PDB entry 7ECA | X-ray diffraction, 2.00 A resolution | chains A and B

Chain A:
Protein: Kelch-like ECH-associated protein 1
Source organism: Mus musculus
UniProtKB: Q9Z2X8 (KEAP1_MOUSE); residue numbers follow UniProt; this construct covers 309-624
Chain sequence (333 residues; numbered 292 to 624; the number before each row is that of its first residue):
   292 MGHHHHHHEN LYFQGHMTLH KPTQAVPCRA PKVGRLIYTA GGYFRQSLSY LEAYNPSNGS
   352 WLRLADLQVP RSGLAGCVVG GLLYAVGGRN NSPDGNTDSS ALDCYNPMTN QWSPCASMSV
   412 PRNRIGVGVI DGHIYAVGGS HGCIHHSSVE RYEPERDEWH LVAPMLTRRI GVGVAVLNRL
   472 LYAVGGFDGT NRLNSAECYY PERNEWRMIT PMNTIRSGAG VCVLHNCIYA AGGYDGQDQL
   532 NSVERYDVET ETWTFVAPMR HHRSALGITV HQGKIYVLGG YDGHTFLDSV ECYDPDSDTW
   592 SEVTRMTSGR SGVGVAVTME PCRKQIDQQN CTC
Not modelled in the structure: 292-323, 614-624
Sequence notes: initiating methionine (292); expression tag (293-308)
Curated features (UniProtKB/Swiss-Prot):
  - site: Cys434 (Sensor for electrophilic agents)
  - modified residue: Cys319 (S-(2-succinyl)cysteine), Cys434 (S-cGMP-cysteine), Cys613 (S-(2-succinyl)cysteine)
  - mutagenesis: Tyr334 (Y334A: Impaired interaction with SQSTM1/p62), Ser363 (S363A: Impaired interaction with SQSTM1/p62), Arg380 (R380A: Impaired interaction with SQSTM1/p62. Abolished interaction with SQSTM1/p62; when associated with A-415 and A-483; R380M: Impaired interaction with NFE2L2/NRF2), Asn382 (N382A: Impaired interaction with SQSTM1/p62), Arg415 (R415A: Impaired interaction with SQSTM1/p62. Abolished interaction with SQSTM1/p62; when associated with A-380 and A-483; R415M: Impaired interaction with NFE2L2/NRF2), Arg483 (R483A: Does not affect interaction with SQSTM1/p62. Abolished interaction with SQSTM1/p62; when associated with A-380 and A-415; R483M: Impaired interaction with NFE2L2/NRF2), Ser508 (S508A: Impaired interaction with SQSTM1/p62), Gln530 (Q530A: Impaired interaction with SQSTM1/p62), Ser555 (S555A: Impaired interaction with SQSTM1/p62), Ser599 to Arg601 (Decreases repression of NFE2L2/NRF2-dependent gene expression), Ser602 to Val604 (Abolishes repression of NFE2L2/NRF2-dependent gene expression), Ser602 (S602A: Impaired interaction with SQSTM1/p62), 1 further mutagenesis entry in UniProt

Chain B:
Protein: Leu-asp-glu-glu-thr-gly-glu-phe-leu-pro
UniProtKB: Q60795 (NF2L2_MOUSE); residue numbers follow UniProt; this construct covers 65-89
Chain sequence (25 residues; each row starts with the number of its first residue):
    65 EQEKAFFAQF QLDEETGEFL PIQPA
Not modelled in the structure: 65-75, 86-89
Curated features (UniProtKB/Swiss-Prot):
  - motif: Glu79 to Glu82 (ETGE motif)
  - mutagenesis: Glu79 to Glu82 (Abolished interaction with KEAP1)

Chain A / chain B interface:
Pairs across the interface (25; chain A residue first):
  Tyr334(A) - Gly81(B)
  Tyr334(A) - Glu82(B)
  Tyr334(A) - Phe83(B)  hydrogen bond (side chain-backbone)
  Ser363(A) - Glu82(B)  hydrogen bond
  Arg380(A) - Glu82(B)  salt bridge
  Asn382(A) - Glu82(B)  hydrogen bond
  Asn382(A) - Phe83(B)  hydrogen bond (side chain-backbone)
  Arg415(A) - Glu79(B)  salt bridge
  Arg415(A) - Thr80(B)
  Arg483(A) - Glu79(B)  salt bridge
  Ser508(A) - Glu79(B)  hydrogen bond
  Gly509(A) - Glu79(B)
  Tyr525(A) - Glu78(B)
  Tyr525(A) - Glu79(B)
  Gln530(A) - Glu78(B)  hydrogen bond (side chain-backbone)
  Ser555(A) - Glu79(B)  hydrogen bond (side chain-backbone)
  Ala556(A) - Glu79(B)
  Ala556(A) - Thr80(B)
  Tyr572(A) - Glu78(B)
  Tyr572(A) - Thr80(B)
  Tyr572(A) - Gly81(B)
  Gly574(A) - Glu78(B)
  Phe577(A) - Thr80(B)
  Phe577(A) - Gly81(B)
  Ser602(A) - Thr80(B)  hydrogen bond (side chain-backbone)
Interface residues without a listed pair, chain A (18 interface residues in all): Asn387, Phe478
Interface residues without a listed pair, chain B (9 interface residues in all): Leu76, Asp77, Leu84

Summary:
18 residues of chain A and 9 residues of chain B are in contact, with 8 hydrogen bonds and 3 salt bridges.
Polar contacts include Arg380(A)-Glu82(B), Arg415(A)-Glu79(B) and Arg483(A)-Glu79(B). Curated annotation
(UniProt) lists 19 mutagenesis sites on chain A; 4 mutagenesis sites on chain B.
Here chain A is Kelch-like ECH-associated protein 1 (Mus musculus) and chain B is
Leu-asp-glu-glu-thr-gly-glu-phe-leu-pro. Entry 7ECA (Crystal structure of the Keap1 complex with a peptide
base on ETGE motif) was determined by X-ray diffraction.
